Entry 3KXF (X-ray diffraction, 3.10 A resolution); this record covers chains A and D of the 5 polymer chains in the assembly.

Chain A:
Protein: HLA class I histocompatibility antigen, B-35 alpha chain
From: Homo sapiens
Notes: fragment: residues in UNP 25-300
Reference sequence: P30685 (1B35_HUMAN); residues 1-276 here correspond to UniProt positions 25-300 (UniProt number = residue number + 24)
Sequence (276 residues; numbered 1 to 276; the number before each row is that of its first residue):
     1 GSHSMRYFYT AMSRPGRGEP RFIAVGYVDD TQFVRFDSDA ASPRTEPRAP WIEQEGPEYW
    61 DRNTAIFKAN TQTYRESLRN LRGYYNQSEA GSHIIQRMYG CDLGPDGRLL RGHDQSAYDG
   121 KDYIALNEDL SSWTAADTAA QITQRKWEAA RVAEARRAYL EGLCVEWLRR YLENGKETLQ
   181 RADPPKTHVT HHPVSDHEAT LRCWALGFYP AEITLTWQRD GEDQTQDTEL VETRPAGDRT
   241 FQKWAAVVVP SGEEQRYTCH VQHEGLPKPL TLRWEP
Cystine bridges: C101-C164, C203-C259
Differences from the reference sequence: engineered mutation A65 (Gln89 in P30685), A69 (Thr93 in P30685), A155 (Gln179 in P30685)
Reported in the primary citation:
  - mutagenesis - Q155A (Kd 50 uM): decreased binding to SB27 T cell receptor alpha chain (chain D)
  - mutagenesis - Q65A, T69A: unchanged binding to SB27 TCR

Chain D:
Protein: SB27 T cell receptor alpha chain
From: Homo sapiens
Sequence (204 residues; numbered 1 to 204; the number before each row is that of its first residue):
     1 QKVTQAQTEI SVVEDEDVTL DCVYETRDTT YYLFWYKQPP SGELVFLIRR NSFDEQNEIS
    61 GRYSWNFQKS TSSFNFTITA SQVVDSAVYF CALSGFYNTD KLIFGTGTRL QVFPNIQNPD
   121 PAVYQLRDSK SSDKSVCLFT DFDSQTNVSQ SKDSDVYITD KCVLDMRSMD FKSNSAVAWS
   181 NKSDFACANA FNNSIIPEDT FFPS
Cystine bridges: C22-C91, C137-C187

Interface between chain A and chain D:
Pairs across the interface (14; chain A residue first):
  E154(A) - R49(D)  salt bridge
  E154(A) - N51(D)  hydrogen bond
  E154(A) - F53(D)
  R157(A) - F53(D)
  A158(A) - T30(D)  hydrogen bond (backbone-side chain)
  A158(A) - F53(D)  hydrophobic
  A158(A) - F96(D)  hydrophobic
  A158(A) - Y97(D)
  Y159(A) - Y97(D)  hydrogen bond (backbone-side chain)
  E161(A) - F53(D)
  G162(A) - T29(D)
  G162(A) - T30(D)  hydrogen bond (backbone-side chain)
  L163(A) - Y97(D)  hydrophobic
  E166(A) - T29(D)  hydrogen bond
Interface residues without a listed pair, chain A (10 interface residues in all): R151, A155
From the paper, about this interface:
  - interface residues, chain A: A158(A), E161(A), G162(A), E166(A)

Overview:
Chain A and chain D form an interface of 10 and 7 residues respectively; the contacts include 5 hydrogen bonds
and 1 salt bridge. Polar contacts include E154(A)-R49(D), E154(A)-N51(D) and A158(A)-T30(D). From the paper:
Q155A of chain A reduces binding to SB27 T cell receptor alpha chain (chain D); interface residues A158(A),
E161(A) and G162(A) among others; 3 substitutions were tested in all.
Here chain A is HLA class I histocompatibility antigen, B-35 alpha chain and chain D is SB27 T cell receptor
alpha chain, both from Homo sapiens. Entry 3KXF (Crystal Structure of SB27 TCR in complex with the
'restriction triad' mutant HLA-B*3508-13mer) was determined by X-ray diffraction together with 3KWW from the
same study.
